7U05 - chains A and c of the 28 polymer chains in the assembly; structure by electron microscopy, 3.70 A resolution.

== Chain A ==
Molecule: Trafficking protein particle complex II-specific subunit 120
From: Saccharomyces cerevisiae
Reference sequence: Q04183 (TR120_YEAST); numbering as in UniProt (aligned over 1-1289)
Chain sequence (1289 residues; numbered 1 to 1289; the number before each row is that of its first residue):
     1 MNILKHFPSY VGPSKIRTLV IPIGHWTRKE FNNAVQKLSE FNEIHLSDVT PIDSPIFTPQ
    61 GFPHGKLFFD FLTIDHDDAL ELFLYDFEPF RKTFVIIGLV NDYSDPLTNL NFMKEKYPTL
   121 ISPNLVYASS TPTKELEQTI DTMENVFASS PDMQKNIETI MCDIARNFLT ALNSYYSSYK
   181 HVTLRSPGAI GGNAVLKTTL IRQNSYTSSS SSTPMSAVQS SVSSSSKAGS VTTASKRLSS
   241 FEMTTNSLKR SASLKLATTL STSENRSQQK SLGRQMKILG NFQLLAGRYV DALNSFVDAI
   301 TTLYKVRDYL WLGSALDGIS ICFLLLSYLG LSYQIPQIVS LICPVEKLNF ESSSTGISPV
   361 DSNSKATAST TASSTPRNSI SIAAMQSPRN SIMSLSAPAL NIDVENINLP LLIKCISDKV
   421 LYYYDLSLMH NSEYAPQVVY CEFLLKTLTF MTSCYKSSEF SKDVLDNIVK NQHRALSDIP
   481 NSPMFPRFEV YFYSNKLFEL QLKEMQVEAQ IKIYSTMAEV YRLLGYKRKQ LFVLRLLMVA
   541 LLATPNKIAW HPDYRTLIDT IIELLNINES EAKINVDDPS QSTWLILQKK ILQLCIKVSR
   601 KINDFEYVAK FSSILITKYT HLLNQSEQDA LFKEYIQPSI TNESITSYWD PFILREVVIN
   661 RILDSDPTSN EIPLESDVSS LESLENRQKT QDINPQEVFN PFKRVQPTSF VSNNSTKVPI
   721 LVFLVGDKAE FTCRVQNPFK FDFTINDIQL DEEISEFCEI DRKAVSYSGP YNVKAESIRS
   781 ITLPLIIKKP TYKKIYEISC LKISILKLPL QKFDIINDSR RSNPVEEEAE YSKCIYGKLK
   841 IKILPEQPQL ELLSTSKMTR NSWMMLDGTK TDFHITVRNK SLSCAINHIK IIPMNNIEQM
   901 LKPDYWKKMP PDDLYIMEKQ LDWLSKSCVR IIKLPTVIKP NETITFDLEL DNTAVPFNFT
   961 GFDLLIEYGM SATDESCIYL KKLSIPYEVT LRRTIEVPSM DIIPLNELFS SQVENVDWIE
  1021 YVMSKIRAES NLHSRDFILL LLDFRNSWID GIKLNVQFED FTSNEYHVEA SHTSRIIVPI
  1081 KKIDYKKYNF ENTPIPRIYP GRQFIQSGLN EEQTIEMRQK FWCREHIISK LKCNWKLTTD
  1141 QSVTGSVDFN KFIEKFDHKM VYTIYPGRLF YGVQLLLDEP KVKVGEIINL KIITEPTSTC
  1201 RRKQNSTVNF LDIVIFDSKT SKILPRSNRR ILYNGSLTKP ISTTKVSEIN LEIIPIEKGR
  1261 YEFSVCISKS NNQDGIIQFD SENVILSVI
Disordered / not traced: 203-264, 347-400, 569-580, 677-695, 704-717, 820-833
UniProt features mapped onto this chain:
  - modified residue (Phosphoserine): Ser379, Ser387

== Chain c ==
Molecule: Trafficking protein particle complex II-specific subunit 65
From: Saccharomyces cerevisiae
Reference sequence: P32893 (TRS65_YEAST); the construct has insertions or renumbered stretches relative to UniProt, so the offset changes along the chain: 1-455 = UniProt 1-455; 480-503 = UniProt 481-504; 505-560 = UniProt 505-560
Chain sequence (560 residues; row label = number of the first residue in the row; note: 25 numbers in that range are skipped by the numbering (no residue carries them; nothing is unmodelled there); a row labelled like 455A-455Y holds insertion residues (455A, then the next letters in order)):
     1 MECFVPLRCD LDGSNIEQLR QSHLSRKFII FDEQLNLWLW FQGNSQENKR FVLQNMIILI
    61 NEAQVTRTST IDDYFTQVEN NENLWRLKND CCSKILFKSN VVMNNGYNNQ IKFVFEYKSV
   121 DANFNNQDSL QDPQAKYTLD KYSSEEILPS FEPVYSWSSA ATKSSKNTNN HLEKNNRATH
   181 RVSSKNSEVH EADVSRNPNT FTLKLQYPIF SLLNMRLRNI SLKSEHCILS SLDFQTSKAS
   241 EQLTKKFIYP QEHNSFLKLN FQEISYKLID GTSQIELDPI CPLKVPLTAF SYDSISATFK
   301 LVLLPKSTQP HRVKITLAYE LELHPNLKLP VRTSWETEVT LKRSMPISST SSQYSSNNNN
   361 TNHSASFNGA ANNVNSGGLA NLRLGGVSSS RFSLGAASTT SLVNSKLSNV KFKFINSNIK
   421 VIKGEKFTMR LQIINSSSSP LDLVVYYNNT INPIP
455A-455Y SANNVRNSNGINNCGMNNGTIPNSP
   480 LTLENQYQLH NKYRKIAEGI ILLS
   505 NDYKIPVVPP RETYFADLRF IGIMSGYYGT LSGLKVLDLN TNELIEVGNG ASVLIQ
Disordered / not traced: 1-137, 160-210, 304-306, 342-399, 455A-455Y
UniProt features mapped onto this chain:
  - modified residue (Phosphoserine): Ser393, Ser398

== Chain A / chain c interface ==
Pairs across the interface (71):
  Ile3(A) with Tyr155(c), hydrophobic; Trp157(c), hydrophobic
  Ile21(A) with Glu152(c)
  Pro22(A) with Leu148(c), hydrophobic; Pro149(c); Ser150(c); Glu152(c)
  Ile23(A) with Ser150(c); Phe151(c), hydrophobic
  Gly24(A) with Ser150(c), hydrogen bond (backbone-side chain)
  His25(A) with Ile147(c)
  Trp26(A) with Ile147(c); Leu148(c), hydrogen bond (backbone-backbone)
  Thr27(A) with Ser144(c), hydrogen bond (side chain-backbone); Glu145(c); Glu146(c), hydrogen bond (side chain-backbone); Leu148(c)
  Arg28(A) with Ser143(c), hydrogen bond; Ser144(c); Glu146(c), salt bridge; Leu148(c)
  Lys29(A) with Ser144(c), hydrogen bond (backbone-backbone)
  Phe31(A) with Val154(c), hydrophobic
  Thr73(A) with Pro153(c)
  Ile74(A) with Tyr155(c); Ser156(c); Trp157(c)
  Asp75(A) with Pro153(c)
  Asn109(A) with Phe151(c)
  Phe112(A) with Phe151(c), hydrophobic
  Met113(A) with Phe151(c), hydrophobic
  Lys116(A) with Phe151(c), hydrogen bond (side chain-backbone); Glu152(c)
  Tyr117(A) with Pro153(c)
  Glu508(A) with Trp157(c)
  Ile511(A) with Trp157(c), hydrophobic
  Asn546(A) with Trp157(c); Ser159(c)
  Ala549(A) with Tyr155(c), hydrogen bond (backbone-side chain)
  Trp550(A) with Asp140(c); Ser143(c)
  His551(A) with Tyr155(c)
  Tyr554(A) with Tyr155(c), hydrogen bond; Trp157(c)
  Arg555(A) with Leu139(c)
  Asn603(A) with Leu139(c)
  Asp604(A) with Leu139(c)
  Glu606(A) with Thr138(c), hydrogen bond
  Leu853(A) with Val302(c), hydrophobic
  Thr859(A) with Lys413(c); Gln432(c), hydrogen bond; Ile434(c)
  Arg860(A) with Leu402(c); Lys411(c)
  Ser862(A) with Gln432(c)
  Trp863(A) with Ile415(c), hydrophobic; Gln432(c); Thr517(c), hydrogen bond (backbone-side chain); Phe519(c), hydrophobic
  Met864(A) with Phe519(c), hydrophobic
  Arg878(A) with Val302(c)
  Leu882(A) with Leu268(c); Ile269(c); Asp270(c); Ser273(c)
  Asn941(A) with Leu268(c)
  Thr990(A) with Glu516(c); Thr517(c)
  Arg992(A) with Tyr518(c)
  Ile1049(A) with Tyr507(c); Tyr518(c)
Also at the interface, not in a pair above, chain A (48 interface residues in all): Asp77, Lys547, Ile548, Ser665, Ser883, Asp1050
Also at the interface, not in a pair above, chain c (42 interface residues in all): Ser158, Gln274, Ile275, Leu277, Gln309, Pro510, Val511

== Summary ==
48 residues of chain A face 42 of chain c across their interface; the contacts include 12 hydrogen bonds and 1
salt bridge. Polar contacts include Arg28(A)-Glu146(c), Gly24(A)-Ser150(c) and Thr27(A)-Ser144(c).
Chain A is Trafficking protein particle complex II-specific subunit 120 and chain c is Trafficking protein
particle complex II-specific subunit 65, both from Saccharomyces cerevisiae; the structure, Structure of the
yeast TRAPPII-Rab11/Ypt32 complex in the closed/closed state (composite structure), was determined by electron
microscopy, deposited together with 7U06.
